PDB entry 7TGJ | X-ray diffraction, 2.85 A resolution | chains A and B

== Chain A (and B) ==
Name: Desferrioxamine synthetase DesD
Source organism: Streptomyces griseoflavus
Notes: chain B of this document is another copy of the same molecule, construct and numbering; everything in this record applies to it too
Amino-acid sequence (612 residues; row label = number of the first residue in the row; numbers below 1 keep their minus sign (Met-19 is residue -19)):
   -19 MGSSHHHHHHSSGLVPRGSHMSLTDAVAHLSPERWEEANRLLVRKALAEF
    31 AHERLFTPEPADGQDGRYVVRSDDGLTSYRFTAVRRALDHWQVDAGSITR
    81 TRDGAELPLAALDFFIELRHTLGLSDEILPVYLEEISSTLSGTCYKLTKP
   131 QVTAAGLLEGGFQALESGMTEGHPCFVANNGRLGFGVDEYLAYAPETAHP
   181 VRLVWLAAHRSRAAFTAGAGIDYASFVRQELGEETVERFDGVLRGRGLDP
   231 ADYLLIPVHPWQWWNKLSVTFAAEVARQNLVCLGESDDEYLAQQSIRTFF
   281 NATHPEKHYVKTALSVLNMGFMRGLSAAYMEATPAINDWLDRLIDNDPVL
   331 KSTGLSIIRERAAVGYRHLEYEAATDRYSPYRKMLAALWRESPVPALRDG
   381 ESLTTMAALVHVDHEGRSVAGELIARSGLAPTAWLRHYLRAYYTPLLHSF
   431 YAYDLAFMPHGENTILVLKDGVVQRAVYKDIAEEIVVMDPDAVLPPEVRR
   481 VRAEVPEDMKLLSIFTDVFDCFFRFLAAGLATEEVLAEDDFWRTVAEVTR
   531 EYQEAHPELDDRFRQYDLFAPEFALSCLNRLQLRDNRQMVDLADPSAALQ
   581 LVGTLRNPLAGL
Disordered / not traced: -19 to 1, 567-576, 592 (chain B: -19 to 0, 565-575, 592)

== How chain A and chain B interact ==
Pairs across the interface (84):
  Ser2(A) with Trp244(B)
  Leu3(A) with Trp243(B); Trp244(B), hydrophobic; Cys262(B), hydrophobic; Gly264(B); Glu265(B)
  Ala6(A) with Trp244(B), hydrophobic
  Val7(A) with Ser248(B); Val255(B), hydrophobic
  Leu10(A) with Ser248(B); Ala256(B)
  Ser11(A) with Ala256(B)
  Pro12(A) with Ala256(B); Gln258(B)
  Trp15(A) with Ala253(B), hydrophobic; Ala256(B), hydrophobic; Arg257(B)
  Leu92(A) with Ala253(B), hydrophobic; Glu350(B)
  Asp93(A) with Glu350(B)
  Ile96(A) with Glu350(B)
  Arg99(A) with Ala353(B), hydrogen bond (side chain-backbone); Ala354(B)
  Leu109(A) with Ala354(B), hydrophobic
  Pro110(A) with Tyr351(B); Ala354(B); Thr355(B); Tyr361(B), hydrophobic
  Val111(A) with Tyr361(B)
  Leu113(A) with Ala354(B), hydrophobic
  Glu114(A) with Thr250(B), hydrogen bond; Tyr351(B); Tyr361(B), hydrogen bond
  Ser121(A) with Ala252(B)
  Phe165(A) with Val249(B)
  Gly166(A) with Trp244(B); Asn245(B)
  Val167(A) with Trp244(B), hydrogen bond (backbone-backbone); Ser248(B); Val249(B)
  Asp168(A) with Trp244(B)
  Trp243(A) with Leu3(B); Val7(B), hydrophobic
  Trp244(A) with Met1(B); Ser2(B); Leu3(B), hydrophobic; Ala6(B), hydrophobic; Gly166(B); Val167(B), hydrogen bond (backbone-backbone); Asp168(B)
  Asn245(A) with Gly166(B)
  Ser248(A) with Val7(B); Leu10(B); Val167(B)
  Val249(A) with Leu163(B), hydrophobic; Phe165(B); Val167(B)
  Thr250(A) with Glu114(B), hydrogen bond
  Ala252(A) with Ser121(B)
  Ala253(A) with Trp15(B), hydrophobic; Leu92(B), hydrophobic
  Val255(A) with Leu10(B)
  Ala256(A) with Leu10(B); Ser11(B); Pro12(B); Trp15(B), hydrophobic
  Arg257(A) with Trp15(B)
  Gln258(A) with Pro12(B)
  Cys262(A) with Leu3(B), hydrophobic; Thr4(B)
  Glu265(A) with Leu3(B)
  Glu350(A) with Asp93(B); Ile96(B)
  Tyr351(A) with Pro110(B); Glu114(B)
  Ala353(A) with Arg99(B), hydrogen bond (backbone-side chain)
  Ala354(A) with Arg99(B); Leu109(B), hydrophobic; Pro110(B); Leu113(B), hydrophobic
  Thr355(A) with Pro110(B)
  Tyr361(A) with Pro110(B), hydrophobic; Val111(B); Glu114(B), hydrogen bond
Also at the interface, not in a pair above, chain A (49 interface residues in all): Thr4, Ser117, Ser118, Leu163, Glu169, Val184, Gly264
Also at the interface, not in a pair above, chain B (50 interface residues in all): Asp106, Ser117, Glu169, Val184

== Overview ==
49 residues of chain A face 50 of chain B across their interface; the contacts include 8 hydrogen bonds. Among
the polar pairs are Arg99(A)-Ala353(B), Glu114(A)-Thr250(B) and Glu114(A)-Tyr361(B).
Chain A and chain B are both Desferrioxamine synthetase DesD (Streptomyces griseoflavus); the structure,
Crystal structure of DesD, the desferrioxamine synthetase from the Streptomyces griseoflavus ferrimycin
biosynthetic pathway, was determined by X-ray diffraction, deposited together with 7TGK, 7TGL and 7TGM.
